Entry 6JRJ (X-ray diffraction, 2.94 A resolution); this record covers chain A.

== Chain A ==
Molecule: Epidermal growth factor receptor
From: Homo sapiens
Notes: EC 2.7.10.1
UniProtKB: P00533 (EGFR_HUMAN); residues 696-1022 here = UniProt positions 696-1022
Sequence (331 residues; row label = number of the first residue in the row):
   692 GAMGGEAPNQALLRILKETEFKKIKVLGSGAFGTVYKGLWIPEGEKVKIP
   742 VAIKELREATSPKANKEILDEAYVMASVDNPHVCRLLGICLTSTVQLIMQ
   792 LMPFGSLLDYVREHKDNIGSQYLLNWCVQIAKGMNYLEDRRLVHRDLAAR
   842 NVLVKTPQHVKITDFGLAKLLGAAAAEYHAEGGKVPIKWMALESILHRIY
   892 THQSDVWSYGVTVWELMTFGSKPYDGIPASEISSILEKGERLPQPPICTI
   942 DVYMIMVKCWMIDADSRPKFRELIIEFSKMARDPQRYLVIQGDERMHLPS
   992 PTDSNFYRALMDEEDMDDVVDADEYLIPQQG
Unresolved in the structure: 692-695, 748-751, 862-876, 991-1006, 1019-1022
Construct notes: expression tag (692-695); engineered mutation M790 (Thr in P00533), S797 (Cys in P00533), A865 (Glu in P00533), A866 (Glu in P00533), A867 (Lys in P00533)
UniProt features mapped onto this chain:
  - active site: D837 (Proton acceptor)
  - binding site (ATP): L718 to V726, K745, D855
  - site: Y1016 (Important for interaction with PIK3C2B)
  - modified residue: K745 (N6-(2-hydroxyisobutyryl)lysine), Y869 (Phosphotyrosine), S991 (Phosphoserine), S995 (Phosphoserine), Y998 (Phosphotyrosine), Y1016 (Phosphotyrosine)
  - cross-link (Glycyl lysine isopeptide (Lys-Gly)): K716 (interchain with G-Cter in ubiquitin), K737 (interchain with G-Cter in ubiquitin), K754 (interchain with G-Cter in ubiquitin), K757 (interchain with G-Cter in ubiquitin), K929 (interchain with G-Cter in ubiquitin), K960 (interchain with G-Cter in ubiquitin), K970 (interchain with G-Cter in ubiquitin)
  - natural variant: E709 (E709A: Found in a lung cancer sample; E709G: Found in a lung cancer sample; E709K: Found in a lung cancer sample), G719 (G719A: Found in a lung cancer sample; G719C: Found in a lung cancer sample; G719D: Found in a lung cancer sample; G719S: Found in a lung cancer sample), G724 (G724S: Found in a lung cancer sample), E734 (E734K: Found in a lung cancer sample), E746 to S752 (sequence variant, change not given here; Found in a lung cancer sample), E746 to T751 (sequence variant, change not given here; Found in a lung cancer sample), E746 to A750 (deletion: Found in a lung cancer sample), E746 (deletion: Found in a lung cancer sample), L747 to T751 (deletion: Found in a lung cancer sample), L747 to E749 (deletion: Found in a lung cancer sample), L747 (L747F: Found in a lung cancer sample), R748 (R748P: Found in a lung cancer sample), 12 further natural variant entries in UniProt
  - mutagenesis: P699 (P699A: Reduced phosphorylation), N700 (N700A: Abolishes phosphorylation), L704 (L704A: Abolishes phosphorylation), R705 (R705A: Abolishes phosphorylation), I706 (I706A: Abolishes phosphorylation), K745 (K745A/M: Abolishes kinase activity), D974 (D974A: Strongly reduced phosphorylation), R977 (R977A: Reduced phosphorylation), E1005 to D1006 (Constitutively activated kinase), Y1016 (Y1016F: 50% decrease in interaction with PIK3C2B. 65% decrease in interaction with PIK3C2B; when associated with F-1197. Abolishes interaction with PIK3C2B; when associated with F-1197 and F-1092)
Ligand contacts: C6O (6-(2-chloranyl-3-fluoranyl-phenyl)-5-methyl-2-[[3-methyl-4-(4-methylpiperazin-1-yl)phenyl]amino]-8-[(3S)-1-propanoylpiperidin-3-yl]pyrido[2,3-d]pyrimidin-7-one): L718, G719, V726, A743, K745, E762, M766, C775, L788, M790, Q791, L792, M793, P794, G796, S797, R841, L844, T854, D855

== In short ==
Ligands of chain A: compound C6O. UniProt lists active-site residue D837, 11 ATP-binding residues and 11
mutagenesis sites.
Chain A is Epidermal growth factor receptor (Homo sapiens); the structure, The structure of co-crystals of
8r-B-EGFR T790M/C797S complex, was determined by X-ray diffraction together with 6JRK from the same study.
